Entry 8WI9 (electron microscopy, 3.50 A resolution); this record covers chains a and j of the 24 polymer chains in the assembly.

[Chain a]
Molecule: 16S rRNA
Source organism: Mycolicibacterium smegmatis MC2 155
Sequence (1528 nucleotides; row label = number of the first residue in the row):
     1 UUUUUGUUUGGAGAGUUUGAUCCUGGCUCAGGACGAACGCUGGCGGCGUG
    51 CUUAACACAUGCAAGUCGAACGGAAAGGCCCUUUCGGGGGUACUCGAGUG
   101 GCGAACGGGUGAGUAACACGUGGGUGAUCUGCCCUGCACUUUGGGAUAAG
   151 CCUGGGAAACUGGGUCUAAUACCGAAUACACCCUGCUGGUCGCAUGGCCU
   201 GGUAGGGGAAAGCUUUUGCGGUGUGGGAUGGGCCCGCGGCCUAUCAGCUU
   251 GUUGGUGGGGUGAUGGCCUACCAAGGCGACGACGGGUAGCCGGCCUGAGA
   301 GGGUGACCGGCCACACUGGGACUGAGAUACGGCCCAGACUCCUACGGGAG
   351 GCAGCAGUGGGGAAUAUUGCACAAUGGGCGCAAGCCUGAUGCAGCGACGC
   401 CGCGUGAGGGAUGACGGCCUUCGGGUUGUAAACCUCUUUCAGCACAGACG
   451 AAGCGCAAGUGACGGUAUGUGCAGAAGAAGGACCGGCCAACUACGUGCCA
   501 GCAGCCGCGGUAAUACGUAGGGUCCGAGCGUUGUCCGGAAUUACUGGGCG
   551 UAAAGAGCUCGUAGGUGGUUUGUCGCGUUGUUCGUGAAAACUCACAGCUU
   601 AACUGUGGGCGUGCGGGCGAUACGGGCAGACUAGAGUACUGCAGGGGAGA
   651 CUGGAAUUCCUGGUGUAGCGGUGGAAUGCGCAGAUAUCAGGAGGAACACC
   701 GGUGGCGAAGGCGGGUCUCUGGGCAGUAACUGACGCUGAGGAGCGAAAGC
   751 GUGGGGAGCGAACAGGAUUAGAUACCCUGGUAGUCCACGCCGUAAACGGU
   801 GGGUACUAGGUGUGGGUUUCCUUCCUUGGGAUCCGUGCCGUAGCUAACGC
   851 AUUAAGUACCCCGCCUGGGGAGUACGGCCGCAAGGCUAAAACUCAAAGGA
   901 AUUGACGGGGGCCCGCACAAGCGGCGGAGCAUGUGGAUUAAUUCGAUGCA
   951 ACGCGAAGAACCUUACCUGGGUUUGACAUGCACAGGACGCCGGCAGAGAU
  1001 GUCGGUUCCCUUGUGGCCUGUGUGCAGGUGGUGCAUGGCUGUCGUCAGCU
  1051 CGUGUCGUGAGAUGUUGGGUUAAGUCCCGCAACGAGCGCAACCCUUGUCU
  1101 CAUGUUGCCAGCACGUUAUGGUGGGGACUCGUGAGAGACUGCCGGGGUCA
  1151 ACUCGGAGGAAGGUGGGGAUGACGUCAAGUCAUCAUGCCCCUUAUGUCCA
  1201 GGGCUUCACACAUGCUACAAUGGCCGGUACAAAGGGCUGCGAUGCCGUGA
  1251 GGUGGAGCGAAUCCUUUCAAAGCCGGUCUCAGUUCGGAUCGGGGUCUGCA
  1301 ACUCGACCCCGUGAAGUCGGAGUCGCUAGUAAUCGCAGAUCAGCAACGCU
  1351 GCGGUGAAUACGUUCCCGGGCCUUGUACACACCGCCCGUCACGUCAUGAA
  1401 AGUCGGUAACACCCGAAGCCGGUGGCCUAACCCUUGUGGAGGGAGCCGUC
  1451 GAAGGUGGGAUCGGCGAUUGGGACGAAGUCGUAACAAGGUAGCCGUACCG
  1501 GAAGGUGCGGCUGGAUCACCUCCUUUCU
Unresolved in the structure: 1-8, 1524-1528

[Chain j]
Protein: 30S ribosomal protein S9
Source organism: Mycolicibacterium smegmatis MC2 155
UniProt: A0QSP9 (RS9_MYCS2); residue numbers follow UniProt; this construct covers 1-150
Sequence (150 residues; each row starts with the number of its first residue):
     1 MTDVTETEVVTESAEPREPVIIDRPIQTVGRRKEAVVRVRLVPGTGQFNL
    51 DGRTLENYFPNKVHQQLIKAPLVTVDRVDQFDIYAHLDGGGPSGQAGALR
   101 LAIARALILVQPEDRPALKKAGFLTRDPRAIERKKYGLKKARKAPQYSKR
Unresolved in the structure: 1-24

[How chain a and chain j interact]
Contacting residue pairs (102):
  G924(a) - Gln146(j)  base contact
  C925(a) - Gln146(j)  hydrogen bond to the sugar
  C949(a) - Tyr147(j)  sugar contact
  C952(a) - Arg150(j)  base contact
  G1097(a) - Arg126(j)  hydrogen bond to the phosphate
  G1097(a) - Pro128(j)  sugar contact
  U1098(a) - Arg31(j)  salt bridge to the phosphate
  U1098(a) - Arg126(j)  salt bridge to the phosphate
  C1099(a) - Arg31(j)  salt bridge to the phosphate
  C1099(a) - Arg105(j)  salt bridge to the phosphate
  C1108(a) - Arg38(j)  hydrogen bond to the sugar
  C1109(a) - Arg38(j)  salt bridge to the phosphate
  A1110(a) - Gln27(j)  hydrogen bond to the sugar
  A1110(a) - Arg40(j)  hydrogen bond to the phosphate
  A1110(a) - His86(j)  salt bridge to the phosphate
  A1127(a) - Gln27(j)  base contact
  C1128(a) - Gln27(j)  sugar contact
  C1128(a) - Val29(j)  sugar contact
  C1128(a) - Arg38(j)  hydrogen bond to the base
  U1129(a) - Val29(j)  phosphate contact
  U1129(a) - Arg31(j)  phosphate contact
  U1129(a) - Val36(j)  sugar contact
  U1129(a) - Arg38(j)  sugar contact
  C1130(a) - Arg31(j)  salt bridge to the phosphate
  G1158(a) - Lys119(j)  salt bridge to the phosphate
  G1159(a) - Arg115(j)  salt bridge to the phosphate
  G1159(a) - Lys119(j)  hydrogen bond to the base
  A1160(a) - Arg115(j)  salt bridge to the phosphate
  A1160(a) - Leu124(j)  sugar contact
  A1160(a) - Thr125(j)  hydrogen bond to the phosphate
  A1161(a) - Thr125(j)  hydrogen bond to the phosphate
  G1167(a) - Glu132(j)  sugar contact
  G1167(a) - Lys135(j)  hydrogen bond to the sugar
  G1168(a) - Arg133(j)  hydrogen bond to the sugar
  G1168(a) - Lys135(j)  phosphate contact
  A1169(a) - Tyr136(j)  phosphate contact
  C1211(a) - Arg150(j)  hydrogen bond to the phosphate
  A1212(a) - Ser148(j)  phosphate contact
  A1212(a) - Arg150(j)  salt bridge to the phosphate
  U1213(a) - Gln146(j)  hydrogen bond to the phosphate
  U1213(a) - Ser148(j)  phosphate contact
  G1214(a) - Lys139(j)  salt bridge to the phosphate
  G1214(a) - Pro145(j)  phosphate contact
  G1214(a) - Gln146(j)  hydrogen bond to the phosphate
  A1229(a) - Arg53(j)  hydrogen bond to the sugar
  C1230(a) - Gly89(j)  phosphate contact
  C1230(a) - Gly90(j)  hydrogen bond to the sugar
  C1230(a) - Gly91(j)  sugar contact
  C1230(a) - Pro92(j)  base contact
  C1230(a) - Gln95(j)  hydrogen bond to the sugar
  A1231(a) - Asp88(j)  phosphate contact
  A1231(a) - Gly89(j)  hydrogen bond to the phosphate
  A1231(a) - Gly90(j)  hydrogen bond to the sugar
  A1232(a) - Glu34(j)  sugar contact
  C1324(a) - Gln146(j)  sugar contact
  C1324(a) - Tyr147(j)  sugar contact
  C1324(a) - Lys149(j)  salt bridge to the phosphate
  G1325(a) - Lys143(j)  sugar contact
  G1325(a) - Ala144(j)  hydrogen bond to the sugar
  C1326(a) - Arg142(j)  sugar contact
  U1327(a) - Arg142(j)  salt bridge to the phosphate
  A1328(a) - Arg142(j)  salt bridge to the phosphate
  G1329(a) - Arg32(j)  hydrogen bond to the base
  G1329(a) - Lys33(j)  hydrogen bond to the base
  G1329(a) - Arg129(j)  base contact
  G1329(a) - Ala130(j)  sugar contact
  G1329(a) - Ile131(j)  sugar contact
  U1330(a) - Ile131(j)  phosphate contact
  U1330(a) - Glu132(j)  hydrogen bond to the phosphate
  U1330(a) - Arg142(j)  phosphate contact
  A1331(a) - Lys140(j)  salt bridge to the phosphate
  A1331(a) - Ala141(j)  phosphate contact
  A1331(a) - Arg142(j)  hydrogen bond to the phosphate
  A1331(a) - Lys143(j)  hydrogen bond to the phosphate
  A1332(a) - Lys140(j)  salt bridge to the phosphate
  A1332(a) - Lys143(j)  phosphate contact
  U1333(a) - Lys140(j)  hydrogen bond to the base
  C1349(a) - Lys139(j)  salt bridge to the phosphate
  U1350(a) - Lys134(j)  salt bridge to the phosphate
  U1350(a) - Tyr136(j)  phosphate contact
  U1350(a) - Gly137(j)  hydrogen bond to the phosphate
  U1350(a) - Leu138(j)  phosphate contact
  G1351(a) - Arg133(j)  salt bridge to the phosphate
  G1351(a) - Lys134(j)  salt bridge to the phosphate
  G1351(a) - Lys135(j)  phosphate contact
  G1351(a) - Tyr136(j)  hydrogen bond to the phosphate
  C1352(a) - Arg133(j)  phosphate contact
  C1352(a) - Lys134(j)  hydrogen bond to the phosphate
  G1353(a) - Glu34(j)  phosphate contact
  G1354(a) - Lys33(j)  phosphate contact
  G1354(a) - Glu34(j)  phosphate contact
  G1354(a) - Gly90(j)  phosphate contact
  G1354(a) - Gly91(j)  hydrogen bond to the phosphate
  G1354(a) - Ile131(j)  phosphate contact
  U1355(a) - Lys33(j)  salt bridge to the phosphate
  U1355(a) - Gly91(j)  phosphate contact
  U1355(a) - Pro92(j)  phosphate contact
  U1355(a) - Ser93(j)  hydrogen bond to the phosphate
  U1355(a) - Gly94(j)  hydrogen bond to the phosphate
  G1356(a) - Lys33(j)  hydrogen bond to the base
  G1356(a) - Ser93(j)  hydrogen bond to the phosphate
  G1356(a) - Ile131(j)  base contact
Interface residues without a listed pair, chain a (53 interface residues in all): G948, G1111, A1157, G1165, C1273, U1323
Interface residues without a listed pair, chain j (54 interface residues in all): Thr28, Tyr58, Pro60, His64, Leu87, Lys120

[In short]
Chain a and chain j form an interface of 53 and 54 residues respectively, with 34 hydrogen bonds and 22 salt
bridges. Among the polar pairs are C1128(a)-Arg38(j), G1159(a)-Lys119(j) and G1329(a)-Arg32(j).
Chain a is 16S rRNA and chain j is 30S ribosomal protein S9, both from Mycolicibacterium smegmatis MC2 155;
the structure, Cryo- EM structure of Mycobacterium smegmatis 30S ribosomal subunit (body 2) of 70S ribosome,
bS1 and ..., was determined by electron microscopy together with 8WHX, 8WHY, 8WI7, 8WI8, 8WIB, 8WIC, 8WID and
8WIF from the same study.
